PDB entry 4J6T | X-ray diffraction, 2.43 A resolution | chains A and B

[Chain A (and B)]
Molecule: Tyrosinase
Source organism: Bacillus megaterium
Notes: EC 1.14.18.1; chain B of this document is another copy of the same molecule, construct and numbering; everything in this record applies to it too
Reference sequence: B2ZB02 (B2ZB02_BACME); numbering as in UniProt (aligned over 1-297)
Sequence (303 residues; row label = number of the first residue in the row):
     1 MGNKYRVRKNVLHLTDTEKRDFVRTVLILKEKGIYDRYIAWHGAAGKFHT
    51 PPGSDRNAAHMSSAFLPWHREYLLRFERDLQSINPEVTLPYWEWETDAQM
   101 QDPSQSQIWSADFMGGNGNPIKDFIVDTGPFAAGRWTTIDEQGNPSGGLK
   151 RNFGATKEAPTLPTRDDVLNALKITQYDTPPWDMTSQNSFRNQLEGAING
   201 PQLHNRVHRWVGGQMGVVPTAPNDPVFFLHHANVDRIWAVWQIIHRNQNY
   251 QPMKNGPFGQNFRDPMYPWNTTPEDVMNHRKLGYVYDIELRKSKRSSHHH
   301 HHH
Disordered / not traced: 1-3, 291-303 (chain B: 1-3, 290-303)
Construct notes: engineered mutation Gly2 (Ser in B2ZB02), Ala197 (Phe in B2ZB02); expression tag (298-303)
Bound ions: Cu ion site 1: His42, His60, His69; Cu ion site 2: His204, His208, His231
What the authors report for this chain:
  - mutagenesis - M61L (30 and 40 %), M184L: decreased binding to copper
  - mutagenesis - M61L (1.5-fold): increased catalytic activity on 10 uM CuSOy
  - mutagenesis - M184L: unchanged catalytic activity on 10 uM CuSOy
  - mutagenesis - M61L, M184L: decreased catalytic activity on copper is deficient
  - mutagenesis - F197A: unchanged catalytic activity (diphenolase activity)
  - mutagenesis - F197A: increased binding to copper
  - mutagenesis - F197A: increased catalytic activity (monophenolase activity)
  - Cu ion coordination: His60, His204

[Chain A / chain B interface]
Pairs across the interface (49):
  Lys32(A) - Phe258(B)
  Gly33(A) - Phe258(B)
  Ile34(A) - Phe258(B)  hydrophobic
  Asp36(A) - Phe48(B)
  Asp36(A) - Pro52(B)
  Arg37(A) - Phe48(B)
  Arg37(A) - Phe258(B)
  Arg37(A) - Pro265(B)
  Arg37(A) - Tyr267(B)
  Arg37(A) - Trp269(B)  hydrogen bond (side chain-backbone)
  Arg37(A) - Asn270(B)  hydrogen bond
  Ala40(A) - Phe48(B)  hydrophobic
  Ala40(A) - Tyr267(B)  hydrogen bond (backbone-side chain)
  Trp41(A) - Tyr267(B)  hydrogen bond (backbone-side chain)
  Trp41(A) - Pro268(B)  hydrogen bond (side chain-backbone)
  Ala44(A) - Ala44(B)  hydrophobic
  Ala44(A) - Tyr267(B)
  Lys47(A) - Lys47(B)
  Lys47(A) - Glu141(B)
  Lys47(A) - Gln142(B)
  Lys47(A) - Gly143(B)
  Phe48(A) - Asp36(B)
  Phe48(A) - Arg37(B)
  Phe48(A) - Ala40(B)  hydrophobic
  Pro52(A) - Asp36(B)
  Gly53(A) - Pro145(B)
  Arg75(A) - Asn270(B)
  Ile139(A) - Pro52(B)  hydrophobic
  Gln142(A) - Lys47(B)  hydrogen bond
  Gln142(A) - His49(B)
  Gly143(A) - Lys47(B)
  Gly143(A) - Pro52(B)
  Gly143(A) - Gly53(B)
  Asn144(A) - His49(B)
  Asn144(A) - Gly53(B)  hydrogen bond (side chain-backbone)
  Pro145(A) - Pro52(B)
  Pro145(A) - Gly53(B)
  Phe258(A) - Lys32(B)
  Phe258(A) - Gly33(B)
  Phe258(A) - Ile34(B)  hydrophobic
  Pro265(A) - Arg37(B)
  Tyr267(A) - Arg37(B)
  Tyr267(A) - Ala40(B)  hydrogen bond (side chain-backbone)
  Tyr267(A) - Trp41(B)  hydrogen bond (side chain-backbone)
  Tyr267(A) - Ala44(B)
  Pro268(A) - Trp41(B)  hydrogen bond (backbone-side chain)
  Trp269(A) - Arg37(B)  hydrogen bond (backbone-side chain)
  Asn270(A) - Arg37(B)  hydrogen bond
  Asn270(A) - Arg75(B)
Other interface residues (no listed pair), chain A (27 interface residues in all): His49, Glu141, Met266
Other interface residues (no listed pair), chain B (27 interface residues in all): Ile139, Asn144, Met266

[Summary]
Chain A and chain B each contribute 27 residues to their interface, with 12 hydrogen bonds. Polar pairs
include Arg37(A)-Trp269(B), Arg37(A)-Asn270(B) and Ala40(A)-Tyr267(B). His42(A), His60(A) and His69(A) form
the Cu ion site 1. The paper reports that M61L and M184L of chain A reduce binding to copper; Cu ion
coordination by His60(A) and His204(A).
Chain A and chain B are both Tyrosinase (Bacillus megaterium); the structure, Crystal Structure of Tyrosinase
from Bacillus megaterium F197A mutant, was determined by X-ray diffraction (same publication as 4J6U and
4J6V).
